Entry 3K0K (X-ray diffraction, 2.70 A resolution); this record covers chains A and B.

== Chain A ==
Name: Breast cancer type 1 susceptibility protein
Source organism: Homo sapiens
Notes: fragment: BRCT Domain to 1859)
UniProt: P38398 (BRCA1_HUMAN); residues 1646-1859 here = UniProt positions 1646-1859
Sequence (215 residues; numbered 1645 to 1859; the number before each row is that of its first residue):
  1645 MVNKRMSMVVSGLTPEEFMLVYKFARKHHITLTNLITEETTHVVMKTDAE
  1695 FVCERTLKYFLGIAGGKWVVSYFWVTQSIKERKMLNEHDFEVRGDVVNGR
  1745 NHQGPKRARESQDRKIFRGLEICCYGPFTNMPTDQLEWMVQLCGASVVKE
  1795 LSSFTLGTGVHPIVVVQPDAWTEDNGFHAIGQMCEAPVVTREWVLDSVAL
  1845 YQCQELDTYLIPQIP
Disordered / not traced: 1645-1648
Differences from the reference sequence: expression tag (1645)
Bound ions: Ni2+ near His1805 (its only coordinating residue here)
UniProt features mapped onto this chain:
  - natural variant: Ser1651 (S1651F: In BC; uncertain significance; S1651P: In BC; uncertain significance), Ser1655 (S1655F: In BC; uncertain significance), Thr1685 (T1685A: In BC; T1685I: In BROVCA1), His1686 (H1686Q: In BC; uncertain significance; H1686R: In BC; uncertain significance), Val1688 (deletion: In BC; uncertain significance), Met1689 (M1689R: In BC; uncertain significance), Lys1690 (K1690Q: In some patients with sporadic breast cancer; uncertain significance), Thr1691 (T1691I: In BC; uncertain significance), Asp1692 (D1692N: In ovarian cancer; uncertain significance), Cys1697 (C1697R: In OC), Arg1699 (R1699Q: In BC; R1699W: In BC, OC and FANCS), Gly1706 (G1706A: In BC; G1706E: In BC), 26 further natural variant entries in UniProt
  - mutagenesis: Ser1655 (S1655A: Abolishes interaction with BRIP1), Gly1656 (G1656D: No effect on affinity for a BRIP1 phosphopeptide), Phe1662 (F1662S: Does not abolish ABRAXAS1 binding, but abolishes formation of a heterotetramer with ABRAXAS1), Met1663 (M1663K: Does not abolish ABRAXAS1 binding, but abolishes formation of a heterotetramer with ABRAXAS1), Tyr1666 (Y1666A: Does not abolish ABRAXAS1 binding, but impairs formation of a heterotetramer with ABRAXAS1), Arg1670 (R1670E: Impairs formation of a heterotetramer with ABRAXAS1), Lys1671 (K1671E: Impairs formation of a heterotetramer with ABRAXAS1), Thr1700 (T1700A: Strongly reduces affinity for a BRIP1 phosphopeptide), Lys1702 (K1702M: Abolishes interaction with BRIP1), Gly1738 (G1738E: Abolishes interaction with BRIP1), Ser1755 (S1755A: No effect on in vitro phosphorylation by ATR), Arg1835 (R1835P: Mildly reduces affinity for a BRIP1 phosphopeptide), 1 further mutagenesis entry in UniProt
From the paper describing this entry:
  - contacts within the chain: Arg1699-Asp1840, Arg1699-Glu1836
  - Ni2+ coordination: His1673, His1805
  - disease-associated variants - R1699Q, R1699W: decreased binding to pSer-x-x-Phe peptide (citing earlier work)

== Chain B ==
Name: phospho peptide pSPTF-COOH
Sequence (4 residues; numbered 1 to 4; the number before each row is that of its first residue):
     1 SPTF
Modified positions: Ser1 (phosphoserine; SEP)

== Chain A / chain B interface ==
Pairs across the interface (17; chain A residue first):
  Val1654(A) with Ser1(B)
  Ser1655(A) with Ser1(B)
  Gly1656(A) with Ser1(B)
  Glu1698(A) with Thr3(B)
  Arg1699(A) with Thr3(B); Phe4(B), hydrogen bond (side chain-backbone)
  Thr1700(A) with Ser1(B); Pro2(B)
  Leu1701(A) with Phe4(B)
  Lys1702(A) with Ser1(B)
  Phe1704(A) with Phe4(B), hydrophobic
  Val1741(A) with Phe4(B)
  Thr1773(A) with Phe4(B)
  Asn1774(A) with Pro2(B); Phe4(B)
  Met1775(A) with Phe4(B), hydrophobic
  Arg1835(A) with Phe4(B)
Other interface residues (no listed pair), chain A (15 interface residues in all): Leu1839
The authors on this interface:
  - interface residues, chain A: Arg1699(A)

== Overview ==
Chain A and chain B form an interface of 15 and 4 residues respectively; the contacts include 1 hydrogen bond.
The hydrogen-bonded pair is Arg1699(A)-Phe4(B). UniProt lists 13 mutagenesis sites on chain A. The paper
reports that R1699Q and R1699W of chain A reduce binding to pSer-x-x-Phe peptide; the interface residue
Arg1699(A).
Chain A is Breast cancer type 1 susceptibility protein (Homo sapiens) and chain B is phospho peptide
pSPTF-COOH; the structure, Crystal Structure of BRCA1 BRCT in complex with a minimal recognition tetrapeptide
with a free carboxy ..., was determined by X-ray diffraction together with 3K05, 3K0H, 3K15 and 3K16 from the
same study.
